7ZWR - chains A and B; structure by X-ray diffraction, 1.47 A resolution.

[Chain A]
Protein: B-cell lymphoma 6 protein
Source organism: Homo sapiens
UniProtKB: P41182 (BCL6_HUMAN); numbering as in UniProt (aligned over 5-129)
Sequence (128 residues; numbered 2 to 129; the number before each row is that of its first residue):
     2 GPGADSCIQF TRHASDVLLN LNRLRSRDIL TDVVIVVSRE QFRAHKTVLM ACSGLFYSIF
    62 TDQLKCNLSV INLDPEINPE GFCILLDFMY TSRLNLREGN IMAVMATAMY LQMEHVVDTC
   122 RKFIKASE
Disordered / not traced: 2-5
Differences from the reference sequence: expression tag (2-4)
Residues lining bound ligands: K4X (2-[2-[[(6S)-3-cyano-6-methyl-4-(trifluoromethyl)-5,6,7,8-tetrahydroquinolin-2-yl]sulfanyl]ethanoylamino]ethanoic acid): Asn-21, Arg-24, Leu-25, Arg-28, Met-51, Ala-52, Cys-53, Ser-54, Gly-55, Tyr-58
UniProt features mapped onto this chain:
  - mutagenesis: Asn-21 (N21K: Abolishes interaction with NCOR2 and HDAC2, no effect on interaction with CTBP1 and transcriptional autoinhibition; when associated with A-116 and 376-Q--Q-379), Ser-59 (S59A: Abolished ubiquitination by the SCF(FBXL17) complex), His-116 (H116A: Abolishes interaction with NCOR2 and HDAC2, no effect on interaction with CTBP1 and transcriptional autoinhibition; when associated with K-21 and 376-Q--Q-379)
What the authors report for this chain:
  - binding site for K4X: Asn-21, Tyr-58

[Chain B]
Protein: Ala-trp-val-ile-pro-ala
Sequence (6 residues; each row starts with the number of its first residue; numbering starts at 0):
     0 AWVIPA

[Chain A / chain B interface]
Contacting residue pairs - 11 pairs, chain A then chain B:
  Cys-8(A) / Pro-4(B)
  Ile-9(A) / Trp-1(B)  hydrophobic
  Ile-9(A) / Val-2(B)
  Gln-10(A) / Ala-0(B)
  Gln-10(A) / Trp-1(B)
  Gln-10(A) / Val-2(B)  hydrogen bond (backbone-backbone)
  Gln-10(A) / Pro-4(B)
  Phe-11(A) / Ala-0(B)
  Phe-11(A) / Trp-1(B)
  Thr-12(A) / Ala-0(B)  hydrogen bond (backbone-backbone)
  Thr-12(A) / Val-2(B)
Interface residues without a listed pair, chain B (5 interface residues in all): Ile-3

[Summary]
Chain A and chain B each contribute 5 residues to their interface; the contacts include 2 hydrogen bonds.
Backbone hydrogen bonds pair Gln-10(A)/Val-2(B) and Thr-12(A)/Ala-0(B). Chain A binds compound K4X. UniProt
lists 3 mutagenesis sites on chain A. From the paper: a binding site for K4X at Asn-21(A) and Tyr-58(A).
Chain A is B-cell lymphoma 6 protein (Homo sapiens) and chain B is Ala-trp-val-ile-pro-ala; the structure,
Crystal structure of human BCL6 BTB domain in complex with compound 11, was determined by X-ray diffraction,
deposited together with 7ZWN, 7ZWO, 7ZWP, 7ZWS, 7ZWU, 7ZWV and 3 further entries.
